PDB entry 8UH7 | X-ray diffraction, 2.63 A resolution | chains A and B of the 10 polymer chains in the assembly

[Chain A]
Name: Sliding-clamp-loader small subunit
Reference sequence: P04527 (LOADS_BPT4); residues 1-187 here = UniProt positions 1-187
Chain sequence (187 residues; each row starts with the number of its first residue):
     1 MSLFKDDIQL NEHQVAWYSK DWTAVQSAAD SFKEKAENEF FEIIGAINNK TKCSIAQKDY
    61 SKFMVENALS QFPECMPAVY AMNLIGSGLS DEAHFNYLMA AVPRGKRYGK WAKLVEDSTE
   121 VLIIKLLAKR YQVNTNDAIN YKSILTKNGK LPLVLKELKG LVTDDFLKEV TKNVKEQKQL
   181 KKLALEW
Unresolved in the structure: 1

[Chain B]
Name: Sliding-clamp-loader large subunit
Reference sequence: P04526 (LOADL_BPT4); residues 1-319 here = UniProt positions 1-319
Chain sequence (324 residues; numbered -4 to 319; the number before each row is that of its first residue; numbers below 1 keep their minus sign (Gly-4 is residue -4)):
    -4 GPGGSMITVN EKEHILEQKY RPSTIDECIL PAFDKETFKS ITSKGKIPHI ILHSPSPGTG
    56 KTTVAKALCH DVNADMMFVN GSDCKIDFVR GPLTNFASAA SFDGRQKVIV IDEFDRSGLA
   116 ESQRHLRSFM EAYSSNCSII ITANNIDGII KPLQSRCRVI TFGQPTDEDK IEMMKQMIRR
   176 LTEICKHEGI AIADMKVVAA LVKKNFPDFR KTIGELDSYS SKGVLDAGIL SLVTNDRGAI
   236 DDVLESLKNK DVKQLRALAP KYAADYSWFV GKLAEEIYSR VTPQSIIRMY EIVGENNQYH
   296 GIAANTELHL AYLFIQLACE MQWK
Unresolved in the structure: -4 to 0
Construct notes: expression tag (-4 to 0)
Bound ions: Mg2+: Thr57, Glu108 (together with 08T)
Small-molecule neighbours: 08T ([[[(2R,3S,4R,5R)-5-(6-aminopurin-9-yl)-3,4-bis(oxidanyl)oxolan-2-yl]methoxy-oxidanyl-phosphoryl]oxy-oxidanyl-phosphoryl]oxy-tris(fluoranyl)beryllium): Glu12, Tyr15, Arg16, Pro17, Cys23, Ile24, Leu25, Pro52, Gly53, Thr54, Gly55, Lys56, Thr57, Thr58, Glu108, Asn139, Arg175, Phe204, Arg205, Ile208
UniProt features mapped onto this chain:
  - binding site (ATP): Glu12 to Tyr15, Ile24, Gly53 to Thr58, Arg205

[How chain A and chain B interact]
Contacting residue pairs - 51 pairs, chain A then chain B:
  Asn11(A) - Glu126(B)
  His13(A) - Ser123(B)  hydrogen bond
  His13(A) - Glu126(B)  salt bridge
  Gln14(A) - Glu126(B)
  Gln14(A) - Ala127(B)
  Trp17(A) - Val84(B)  hydrophobic
  Trp17(A) - Thr89(B)
  Trp17(A) - His120(B)
  Trp17(A) - Ser123(B)  hydrogen bond
  Trp17(A) - Phe124(B)
  Trp17(A) - Ala127(B)
  Trp17(A) - Tyr128(B)
  Tyr18(A) - Ala127(B)  hydrogen bond (side chain-backbone)
  Tyr18(A) - Tyr128(B)  hydrophobic
  Trp22(A) - Arg85(B)
  Val25(A) - His120(B)
  Gln26(A) - Glu116(B)  hydrogen bond
  Gln26(A) - His120(B)
  Ala28(A) - Ser123(B)
  Ala29(A) - Arg119(B)
  Ala29(A) - His120(B)
  Asp30(A) - Glu116(B)
  Phe32(A) - Arg119(B)
  Phe32(A) - Arg122(B)
  Phe32(A) - Pro147(B)
  Lys33(A) - Glu116(B)  salt bridge
  Lys33(A) - Arg119(B)
  Glu34(A) - Lys146(B)
  Lys35(A) - Arg119(B)
  Glu37(A) - Asp142(B)
  Glu37(A) - Lys146(B)  salt bridge
  Gln57(A) - Pro50(B)
  Gln57(A) - Ser51(B)
  Gln57(A) - Gln159(B)
  Leu84(A) - Gln293(B)  hydrogen bond (backbone-side chain)
  Ile85(A) - Tyr285(B)
  Ile85(A) - Glu286(B)
  Ile85(A) - Gly289(B)
  Ile85(A) - Glu290(B)
  Ser87(A) - Gln293(B)  hydrogen bond
  Gly88(A) - Asn292(B)
  Ala93(A) - Tyr285(B)  hydrophobic
  Asn96(A) - Tyr273(B)
  Asn96(A) - Tyr285(B)  hydrogen bond
  Tyr97(A) - Ile282(B)
  Tyr97(A) - Tyr285(B)  hydrophobic
  Tyr97(A) - Glu286(B)  hydrogen bond
  Ala100(A) - Pro278(B)
  Ala100(A) - Ile281(B)  hydrophobic
  Ala100(A) - Ile282(B)
  Ala101(A) - Ile282(B)  hydrophobic
Interface residues without a listed pair, chain A (28 interface residues in all): Ala81, Leu89
Interface residues without a listed pair, chain B (30 interface residues in all): Ile81, Val288

[In short]
Chain A and chain B form an interface of 28 and 30 residues respectively, with 8 hydrogen bonds and 3 salt
bridges. Polar pairs include His13(A)-Glu126(B), Lys33(A)-Glu116(B) and Glu37(A)-Lys146(B). Ligands of chain
B: compound 08T. From UniProt: 12 ATP-binding residues on chain B.
Chain A is Sliding-clamp-loader small subunit and chain B is Sliding-clamp-loader large subunit; the
structure, Structure of T4 Bacteriophage clamp loader bound to the T4 clamp, primer-template DNA, and ATP
analog, was determined by X-ray diffraction together with 8UK9, 8UNF and 8UNH from the same study.
